PDB entry 4PT4 | X-ray diffraction, 2.04 A resolution | chains A and B

[Chain A (and B)]
Molecule: DNA-binding protein HU homolog
Source organism: Mycobacterium tuberculosis H37Ra
Notes: fragment: N terminal (dimerization domain and DNA binding domain); chain B of this document is another copy of the same molecule, construct and numbering; everything in this record applies to it too
UniProt: A5U6Z7 (A5U6Z7_MYCTA); residues 1-99 here = UniProt positions 1-99
Amino-acid sequence (99 residues; each row starts with the number of its first residue):
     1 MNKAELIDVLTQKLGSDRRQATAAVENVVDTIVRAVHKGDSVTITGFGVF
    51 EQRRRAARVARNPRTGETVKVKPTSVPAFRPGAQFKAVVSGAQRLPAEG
Swiss-Prot annotation at these positions:
  - modified residue: Lys-3 (N6-acetyllysine), Thr-43 (Phosphothreonine), Thr-45 (Phosphothreonine), Lys-72 (N6-acetyllysine), Lys-86 (N6-acetyllysine)
  - mutagenesis: Asp-17 (D17A: No longer stimulates Top1 relaxation, greatly decreased interaction with Top1), Arg-55 (R55A: Reduced binding of DNA and inhibitors. Inhibition of Top1 at high concentrations is reduced; R55E/Q: Loss of DNA-binding, decreased in vitro phosphorylation of N-terminal HupB fragment), Arg-58 (R58A: Reduced binding of DNA and inhibitors SD1 and SD4), Thr-65 (T65A: Loss of DNA-binding, no change in phosphorylation of N-terminal HupB fragment), Thr-68 (T68A: No change in DNA-binding), Thr-74 (T74A: Loss of DNA-binding, no change in phosphorylation of N-terminal HupB fragment), Arg-80 (R80A: Reduced binding of DNA and inhibitors SD1 and SD4), Lys-86 (K86A: Reduced binding of DNA and inhibitors SD1 and SD4)
What the authors report for this chain:
  - self-association interface (contacts with another copy of this molecule): Phe-47, Phe-50, Phe-79, Phe-85
  - conformationally variable residues (loop rearrangement): Arg-54 to Ser-75
  - mutagenesis - R55A, K86A: decreased binding to DNA
  - mutagenesis - R55A, K86A: decreased binding to the inhibitors

[How chain A and chain B interact]
Contacting residue pairs (74):
  Met-1(A) / Thr-31(B)
  Met-1(A) / Asp-40(B)  hydrogen bond (backbone-side chain)
  Met-1(A) / Ser-41(B)  hydrogen bond (backbone-backbone)
  Met-1(A) / Val-42(B)
  Met-1(A) / Thr-43(B)  hydrogen bond (backbone-backbone)
  Asn-2(A) / Thr-43(B)
  Lys-3(A) / Thr-43(B)  hydrogen bond (backbone-backbone)
  Leu-6(A) / Thr-31(B)
  Leu-6(A) / Ile-44(B)  hydrophobic
  Val-9(A) / Thr-31(B)
  Leu-10(A) / Asn-27(B)
  Leu-10(A) / Val-28(B)  hydrophobic
  Lys-13(A) / Asn-27(B)
  Lys-13(A) / Asp-30(B)  salt bridge
  Lys-13(A) / Thr-31(B)  hydrogen bond
  Leu-14(A) / Ala-23(B)  hydrophobic
  Leu-14(A) / Ala-24(B)
  Ala-23(A) / Leu-14(B)  hydrophobic
  Ala-24(A) / Leu-14(B)
  Asn-27(A) / Leu-10(B)
  Asn-27(A) / Lys-13(B)
  Val-28(A) / Leu-10(B)  hydrophobic
  Val-29(A) / Ile-44(B)  hydrophobic
  Val-29(A) / Phe-47(B)  hydrophobic
  Asp-30(A) / Lys-13(B)  salt bridge
  Thr-31(A) / Met-1(B)
  Thr-31(A) / Leu-6(B)
  Thr-31(A) / Val-9(B)
  Thr-31(A) / Lys-13(B)  hydrogen bond
  Val-33(A) / Phe-47(B)  hydrophobic
  Val-33(A) / Phe-85(B)  hydrophobic
  Arg-34(A) / Leu-95(B)
  Arg-34(A) / Pro-96(B)  hydrogen bond (side chain-backbone)
  Val-36(A) / Val-89(B)  hydrophobic
  His-37(A) / Val-88(B)  hydrogen bond (side chain-backbone)
  His-37(A) / Leu-95(B)
  Ser-41(A) / Met-1(B)  hydrogen bond (backbone-backbone)
  Val-42(A) / Met-1(B)
  Thr-43(A) / Met-1(B)  hydrogen bond (backbone-backbone)
  Thr-43(A) / Asn-2(B)
  Thr-43(A) / Lys-3(B)  hydrogen bond (backbone-backbone)
  Ile-44(A) / Leu-6(B)  hydrophobic
  Ile-44(A) / Val-29(B)  hydrophobic
  Thr-45(A) / Lys-3(B)
  Phe-47(A) / Val-29(B)  hydrophobic
  Phe-47(A) / Ile-32(B)  hydrophobic
  Phe-47(A) / Val-33(B)  hydrophobic
  Phe-47(A) / Phe-50(B)  hydrophobic
  Phe-50(A) / Phe-47(B)  hydrophobic
  Phe-50(A) / Phe-50(B)  hydrophobic
  Gln-52(A) / Val-89(B)
  Ser-75(A) / Val-89(B)
  Ser-75(A) / Ser-90(B)
  Val-76(A) / Val-89(B)
  Pro-77(A) / Pro-81(B)
  Pro-77(A) / Phe-85(B)  hydrophobic
  Pro-77(A) / Val-89(B)  hydrophobic
  Phe-79(A) / Phe-79(B)  hydrophobic
  Pro-81(A) / Pro-77(B)
  Phe-85(A) / Val-33(B)  hydrophobic
  Phe-85(A) / Val-36(B)  hydrophobic
  Phe-85(A) / Pro-77(B)  hydrophobic
  Val-88(A) / His-37(B)  hydrogen bond (backbone-side chain)
  Val-89(A) / Val-36(B)  hydrophobic
  Val-89(A) / His-37(B)
  Val-89(A) / Gln-52(B)
  Val-89(A) / Ser-75(B)
  Val-89(A) / Val-76(B)
  Val-89(A) / Pro-77(B)
  Ser-90(A) / Thr-74(B)
  Ser-90(A) / Ser-75(B)
  Leu-95(A) / Arg-34(B)
  Leu-95(A) / His-37(B)
  Pro-96(A) / Arg-34(B)  hydrogen bond (backbone-side chain)
Other interface residues (no listed pair), chain A (43 interface residues in all): Val-25, Ile-32, Ala-35, Thr-74, Lys-86
Other interface residues (no listed pair), chain B (44 interface residues in all): Val-25, Ala-35, Thr-45, Lys-86

[Summary]
The interface between chain A and chain B involves 43 residues on one side and 44 on the other, with 13
hydrogen bonds and 2 salt bridges. Among the polar pairs are Lys-13(A)/Asp-30(B), Met-1(A)/Asp-40(B) and
Lys-13(A)/Thr-31(B). From the paper: R55A and K86A of chain A reduce binding to DNA; conformational
variability at Arg-54(A).
Both chains are DNA-binding protein HU homolog (Mycobacterium tuberculosis H37Ra). Entry 4PT4 (Crystal
structure Analysis of N terminal region containing the dimerization domain and DNA binding domain of ...) was
determined by X-ray diffraction together with 4DKY from the same study.
